PDB entry 1OX8 | X-ray diffraction, 2.20 A resolution | chains A and B

[Chain A (and B)]
Protein: Stringent starvation protein B
Source organism: Escherichia coli
Notes: chain B of this document is another copy of the same molecule, construct and numbering; everything in this record applies to it too
Reference sequence: P25663 (SSPB_ECOLI); residue numbers follow UniProt; this construct covers 5-111
Sequence (107 residues; numbered 5 to 111; the number before each row is that of its first residue):
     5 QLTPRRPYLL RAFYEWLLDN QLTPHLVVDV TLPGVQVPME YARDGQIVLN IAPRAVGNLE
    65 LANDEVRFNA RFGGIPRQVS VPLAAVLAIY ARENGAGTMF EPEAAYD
Modified residues: Mse43 (selenomethionine; parent Met); Mse103 (selenomethionine; parent Met)
Construct notes: modified residue (43, 103)
From the paper describing this entry:
  - self-association interface (contacts with another copy of this molecule); pairs are residue here / residue on that copy: Tyr12-Asp23 (hydrogen bond), Leu6, Thr7, Arg9, Tyr12, Leu13, Ala16, Phe17, Glu19, Trp20, Asp23, Asn24, Leu26, Asn98, Ala100, Gly101
  - contacts within the chain: Thr7-Tyr12 (water-mediated contact)

[How chain A and chain B interact]
Pairs across the interface - 29 pairs, chain A then chain B:
  Leu6(A) - Trp20(B)  hydrophobic
  Leu6(A) - Asn24(B)
  Leu6(A) - Asn98(B)
  Leu6(A) - Ala100(B)  hydrophobic
  Thr7(A) - Trp20(B)  hydrogen bond (backbone-side chain)
  Thr7(A) - Asn24(B)  hydrogen bond (backbone-side chain)
  Pro8(A) - Trp20(B)
  Arg9(A) - Phe17(B)
  Arg9(A) - Trp20(B)
  Arg9(A) - Gly101(B)  hydrogen bond (side chain-backbone)
  Tyr12(A) - Ala16(B)
  Tyr12(A) - Trp20(B)
  Tyr12(A) - Asp23(B)  hydrogen bond
  Leu13(A) - Leu13(B)  hydrophobic
  Leu13(A) - Phe17(B)  hydrophobic
  Ala16(A) - Tyr12(B)
  Ala16(A) - Ala16(B)  hydrophobic
  Phe17(A) - Arg9(B)
  Phe17(A) - Leu13(B)  hydrophobic
  Glu19(A) - Tyr12(B)
  Trp20(A) - Thr7(B)  hydrogen bond (side chain-backbone)
  Trp20(A) - Pro8(B)  hydrogen bond (side chain-backbone)
  Trp20(A) - Arg9(B)
  Trp20(A) - Tyr12(B)
  Asp23(A) - Tyr12(B)  hydrogen bond
  Asn24(A) - Leu6(B)
  Asn24(A) - Thr7(B)  hydrogen bond (side chain-backbone)
  Asn98(A) - Leu6(B)
  Gly101(A) - Arg9(B)
Also at the interface, not in a pair above, chain A (16 interface residues in all): Leu26, Ala100
Also at the interface, not in a pair above, chain B (16 interface residues in all): Glu19, Leu26

[Summary]
The chain A/chain B interface involves 16 residues from each chain, with 8 hydrogen bonds. Polar contacts
include Thr7(A)-Trp20(B), Thr7(A)-Asn24(B) and Arg9(A)-Gly101(B). The paper reports a self-association
interface involving Leu6(A), Thr7(A) and Arg9(A) among others; contacts within the chain involving Thr7(A) and
Tyr12(A).
Chain A and chain B are both Stringent starvation protein B (Escherichia coli); the structure, Crystal
structure of SspB, was determined by X-ray diffraction together with 1OX9 from the same study.
